Entry 6MB8 (X-ray diffraction, 1.60 A resolution); this record covers chains A and B.

== Chain A (and B) ==
Protein: Aac(3)-IIIb protein
Source organism: Pseudomonas aeruginosa
Notes: chain B of this document is another copy of the same molecule, construct and numbering; everything in this record applies to it too
UniProt: Q51405 (Q51405_PSEAI); residues 30-274 here correspond to UniProt positions 1-245 (UniProt number = residue number - 29)
Chain sequence (274 residues; numbered 1 to 274; the number before each row is that of its first residue):
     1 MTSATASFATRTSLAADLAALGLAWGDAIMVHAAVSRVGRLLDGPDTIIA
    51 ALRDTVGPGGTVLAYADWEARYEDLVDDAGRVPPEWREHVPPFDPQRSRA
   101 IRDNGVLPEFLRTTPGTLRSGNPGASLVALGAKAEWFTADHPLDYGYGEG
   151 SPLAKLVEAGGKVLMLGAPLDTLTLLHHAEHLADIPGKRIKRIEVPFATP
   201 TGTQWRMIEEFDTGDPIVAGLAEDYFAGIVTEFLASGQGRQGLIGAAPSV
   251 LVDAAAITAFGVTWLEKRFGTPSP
Not modelled in the structure: 1-6, 272-274 (chain B: 1-5, 271-274)

== Chain A / chain B interface ==
Contacting residue pairs - 43 pairs, chain A then chain B:
  Phe8(A) - Arg71(B)
  Phe8(A) - Leu75(B)  hydrophobic
  Phe8(A) - Trp86(B)  hydrophobic
  Thr10(A) - Trp86(B)
  Arg40(A) - Asp74(B)  salt bridge
  Leu41(A) - Arg71(B)
  Leu42(A) - Arg71(B)
  Leu42(A) - Tyr72(B)  hydrophobic
  Leu42(A) - His89(B)
  Asp43(A) - Arg71(B)
  Asp43(A) - Pro91(B)
  Gly44(A) - Arg71(B)
  Pro45(A) - Arg102(B)
  Asp46(A) - Arg97(B)  salt bridge
  Asp46(A) - Arg99(B)  salt bridge
  Arg71(A) - Phe8(B)
  Arg71(A) - Leu41(B)
  Arg71(A) - Leu42(B)
  Arg71(A) - Asp43(B)
  Arg71(A) - Gly44(B)
  Tyr72(A) - Leu42(B)  hydrophobic
  Asp74(A) - Arg40(B)  salt bridge
  Leu75(A) - Phe8(B)  hydrophobic
  Trp86(A) - Phe8(B)  hydrophobic
  Trp86(A) - Thr10(B)
  His89(A) - Thr10(B)
  His89(A) - Thr12(B)
  His89(A) - Leu42(B)
  Pro91(A) - Asp43(B)
  Arg97(A) - Pro115(B)
  Arg99(A) - Asp46(B)  salt bridge
  Arg99(A) - Phe110(B)  hydrogen bond (side chain-backbone)
  Arg99(A) - Thr113(B)  hydrogen bond
  Arg99(A) - Thr114(B)
  Arg102(A) - Pro45(B)
  Arg102(A) - Val106(B)
  Arg102(A) - Phe110(B)
  Val106(A) - Arg102(B)
  Phe110(A) - Arg99(B)  hydrogen bond (backbone-side chain)
  Phe110(A) - Arg102(B)
  Thr113(A) - Arg99(B)  hydrogen bond
  Thr114(A) - Arg97(B)
  Thr114(A) - Arg99(B)
Also at the interface, not in a pair above, chain A (26 interface residues in all): Thr12, Val90, Pro115
Also at the interface, not in a pair above, chain B (27 interface residues in all): Ser7, Val90

== Summary ==
26 residues of chain A and 27 residues of chain B are in contact; the contacts include 4 hydrogen bonds and 5
salt bridges. Among the polar pairs are Arg40(A)-Asp74(B), Asp46(A)-Arg97(B) and Asp46(A)-Arg99(B).
Chain A and chain B are both Aac(3)-IIIb protein (Pseudomonas aeruginosa); the structure, Apo structure of
AAC-IIIb, was determined by X-ray diffraction, deposited together with 6MB4, 6MB5, 6MB6, 6MB7 and 6MB9.
